Entry 4HYC (X-ray diffraction, 3.95 A resolution); this record covers chains A and D of the 4 polymer chains in the assembly.

[Chain A (and D)]
Molecule: Putative uncharacterized protein
Source organism: Methanoculleus marisnigri JR1
Notes: chain D of this document is another copy of the same molecule, construct and numbering; everything in this record applies to it too
Reference sequence: A3CWV0 (A3CWV0_METMJ); numbering as in UniProt (aligned over 1-301)
Chain sequence (301 residues; each row starts with the number of its first residue):
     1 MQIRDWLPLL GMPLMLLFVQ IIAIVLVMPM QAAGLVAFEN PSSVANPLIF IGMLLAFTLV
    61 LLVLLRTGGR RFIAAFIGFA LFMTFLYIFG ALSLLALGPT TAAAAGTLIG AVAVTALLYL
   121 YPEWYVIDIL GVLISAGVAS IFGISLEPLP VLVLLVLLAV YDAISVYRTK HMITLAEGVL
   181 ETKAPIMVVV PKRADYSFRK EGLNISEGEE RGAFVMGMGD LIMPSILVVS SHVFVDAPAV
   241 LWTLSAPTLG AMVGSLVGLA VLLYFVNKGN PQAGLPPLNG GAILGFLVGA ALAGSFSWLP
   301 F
Unresolved in the structure: 1-3, 38-40, 180-211, 235-243, 294-301
Construct notes: engineered mutation N40 (Asp in A3CWV0), S42 (Glu in A3CWV0), E147 (Ala in A3CWV0), P148 (Val in A3CWV0), V229 (Ala in A3CWV0)

[Interface between chain A and chain D]
Pairs across the interface - 26 pairs, chain A then chain D:
  L48(A) - M83(D)  hydrophobic
  L48(A) - L86(D)  hydrophobic
  I51(A) - F79(D)  hydrophobic
  G52(A) - F79(D)
  L55(A) - F72(D)
  L55(A) - A75(D)
  L55(A) - F76(D)
  T58(A) - F72(D)
  L59(A) - F72(D)  hydrophobic
  R66(A) - R66(D)
  V153(A) - L108(D)  hydrophobic
  L157(A) - F82(D)  hydrophobic
  L157(A) - V112(D)  hydrophobic
  Y161(A) - R71(D)  hydrogen bond
  I164(A) - A116(D)  hydrophobic
  I164(A) - Y119(D)  hydrophobic
  I164(A) - L120(D)  hydrophobic
  S165(A) - R71(D)
  Y167(A) - L120(D)  hydrophobic
  Y167(A) - Y121(D)
  R168(A) - R70(D)
  R168(A) - R71(D)
  R168(A) - Y121(D)
  T169(A) - R70(D)
  H171(A) - Y121(D)  hydrogen bond
  M172(A) - Y121(D)
Also at the interface, not in a pair above, chain A (19 interface residues in all): L62, V63
Also at the interface, not in a pair above, chain D (19 interface residues in all): L64, T67, A74

[Summary]
Chain A and chain D each contribute 19 residues to their interface, with 2 hydrogen bonds. Polar contacts
include Y161(A)-R71(D) and H171(A)-Y121(D).
Both chains are Putative uncharacterized protein (Methanoculleus marisnigri JR1). Entry 4HYC (Structure of a
presenilin family intramembrane aspartate protease in P2 space group) was determined by X-ray diffraction
together with 4HYD and 4HYG from the same study.
